8APF - chains c and d of the 42 polymer chains in the assembly; structure by electron microscopy, 4.30 A resolution (low resolution: residue-level contacts below are approximate; hydrogen-bond / salt-bridge calls are withheld).

[Chain c]
Name: subunit-8
Source organism: Trypanosoma brucei brucei
UniProt: Q585K5 (Q585K5_TRYB2); residue numbers follow UniProt; this construct covers 1-114
Amino-acid sequence (114 residues; each row starts with the number of its first residue):
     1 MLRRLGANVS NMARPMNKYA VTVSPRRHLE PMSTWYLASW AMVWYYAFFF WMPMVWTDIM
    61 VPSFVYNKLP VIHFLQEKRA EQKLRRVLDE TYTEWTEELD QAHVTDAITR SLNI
Not modelled in the structure: 1-28

[Chain d]
Name: subunit-d
Source organism: Trypanosoma brucei brucei
UniProt: Q57ZW9 (Q57ZW9_TRYB2); residue numbers follow UniProt; this construct covers 1-370
Amino-acid sequence (370 residues; row label = number of the first residue in the row):
     1 MRRVSSPNIT IQSVRWISGV SPLLYFPPTT TSTTNREDQI NKNTNIAIQM IKRYKGEVPP
    61 HYTRKSSATI EQVEKEIDAL LGGAEKLRKT STDDQPMDKL TLMERCLRHA LWSYHKEEGR
   121 YDFDQIGRWV VYTPEDEVKL AQLKREVEAK EKLAALRKRR EEEGLPGGPV PRINWPQEYS
   181 SFIDREPVVA KRIRYDTLAS TTLERDEKQI ESTLQQYRRA SQDKRLDDLV DLLERFKPVL
   241 AREAIMQRLT IKHLEGQLGV WRYMDWCPEV RDRAELEVDI TGWQWWSPLE ERRLLPVRLR
   301 SVNEVREIMS KTQAKKSAEA AERNPIVTQT STGDNARDRL LKEVLALQAR INQRDEVEPS
   361 QTEQKKKAHH
Not modelled in the structure: 1-16, 326-331, 355-370

[How chain c and chain d interact]
Pairs across the interface (72):
  W56(c) - W283(d)
  V61(c) - V278(d)
  V61(c) - W283(d)
  F64(c) - W283(d)
  F64(c) - W285(d)
  V65(c) - A274(d)
  V65(c) - V278(d)
  Y66(c) - V260(d)
  N67(c) - W285(d)
  K68(c) - A274(d)
  K68(c) - E277(d)
  K68(c) - V278(d)
  K68(c) - G282(d)
  K68(c) - Q284(d)
  L69(c) - V260(d)
  L69(c) - M264(d)
  L69(c) - V270(d)
  V71(c) - W285(d)
  I72(c) - V270(d)
  I72(c) - R273(d)
  I72(c) - A274(d)
  H73(c) - M246(d)
  H73(c) - Y263(d)
  H73(c) - V270(d)
  L75(c) - E290(d)
  L75(c) - E291(d)
  L75(c) - L294(d)
  Q76(c) - E269(d)
  Q76(c) - V270(d)
  Q76(c) - R273(d)
  K78(c) - L294(d)
  K78(c) - L295(d)
  K78(c) - V297(d)
  Q82(c) - V297(d)
  L84(c) - K99(d)
  L84(c) - L102(d)
  R85(c) - R298(d)
  R85(c) - R300(d)
  V87(c) - L232(d)
  V87(c) - R235(d)
  L88(c) - M97(d)
  L88(c) - L102(d)
  L88(c) - C106(d)
  L88(c) - V305(d)
  D89(c) - R300(d)
  D89(c) - I308(d)
  T91(c) - H109(d)
  T91(c) - M309(d)
  Y92(c) - K316(d)
  T93(c) - H109(d)
  T93(c) - K116(d)
  T93(c) - V130(d)
  T93(c) - D136(d)
  T93(c) - Q313(d)
  E94(c) - K116(d)
  E94(c) - K316(d)
  W95(c) - K116(d)
  W95(c) - D136(d)
  W95(c) - K139(d)
  E98(c) - K55(d)
  Q101(c) - R205(d)
  V104(c) - A47(d)
  T105(c) - L203(d)
  T105(c) - R205(d)
  A107(c) - M50(d)
  I108(c) - Q39(d)
  I108(c) - N43(d)
  L112(c) - Q39(d)
  L112(c) - T201(d)
  I114(c) - R194(d)
  I114(c) - T197(d)
  I114(c) - L198(d)
Also at the interface, not in a pair above, chain c (41 interface residues in all): M60, F74, E77, E81, K83, E97, L99, S111
Also at the interface, not in a pair above, chain d (60 interface residues in all): I46, Y54, E117, L140, L143, R225, F236, V239, E275, S287, L299, T312

[In short]
41 residues of chain c face 60 of chain d across their interface.
Here chain c is subunit-8 and chain d is subunit-d, both from Trypanosoma brucei brucei. Entry 8APF
(rotational state 2a of the Trypanosoma brucei mitochondrial ATP synthase dimer) was determined by electron
microscopy (same publication as 8AP6, 8AP7, 8AP8, 8AP9, 8APA, 8APB and 7 further entries).
